8FU2 - chains A and D; structure by X-ray diffraction, 1.90 A resolution.

Chain A (and D):
Name: Carotenoid oxygenase
Source organism: Neurospora crassa
Notes: chain D of this document is another copy of the same molecule, construct and numbering; everything in this record applies to it too
UniProt: A0A0B0DIC8 (A0A0B0DIC8_NEUCS); numbering as in UniProt (aligned over 1-526)
Chain sequence (526 residues; each row starts with the number of its first residue):
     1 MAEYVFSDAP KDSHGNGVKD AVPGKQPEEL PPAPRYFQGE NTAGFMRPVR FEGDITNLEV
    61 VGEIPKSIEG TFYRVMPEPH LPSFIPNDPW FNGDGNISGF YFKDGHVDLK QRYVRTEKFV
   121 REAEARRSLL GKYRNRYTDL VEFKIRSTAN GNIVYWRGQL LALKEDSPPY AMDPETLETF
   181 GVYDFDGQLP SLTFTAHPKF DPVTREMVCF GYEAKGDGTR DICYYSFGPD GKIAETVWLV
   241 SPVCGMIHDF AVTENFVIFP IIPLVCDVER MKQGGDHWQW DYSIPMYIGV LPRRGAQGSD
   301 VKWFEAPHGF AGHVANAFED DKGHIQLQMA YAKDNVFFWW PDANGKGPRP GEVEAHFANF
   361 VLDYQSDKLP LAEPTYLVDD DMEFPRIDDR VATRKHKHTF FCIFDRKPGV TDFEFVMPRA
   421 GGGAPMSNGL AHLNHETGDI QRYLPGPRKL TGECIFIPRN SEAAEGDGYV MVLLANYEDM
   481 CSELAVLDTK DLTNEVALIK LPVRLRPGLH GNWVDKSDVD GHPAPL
Unresolved in the structure: 1-29
Construct notes: engineered mutation Gly-151 (Thr in A0A0B0DIC8)
Bound ions: Fe2+: His-197, His-248, His-313, His-510
Residues lining bound ligands:
  - benzoic acid (BEZ): Arg-115, Phe-119, Val-120, Ala-123, Glu-124
  - piceatannol (PIT), molecule 1: Phe-91, Tyr-133, Asn-150, Gly-151, Lys-164, Glu-165, His-248, Phe-310, Ala-311, Gly-312, His-313, Phe-337, Glu-383, Phe-384, Pro-425, Leu-509
  - piceatannol (PIT), molecule 2: Arg-115, Thr-116, Glu-117, Val-120, Arg-121, Tyr-170, Val-182
Reported in the primary citation:
  - Fe2+ coordination: His-197, His-313

Interface between chain A and chain D:
Pairs across the interface (63; chain A residue first):
  Arg-35(A) / Glu-59(D)
  Arg-35(A) / Val-60(D)  hydrogen bond (backbone-backbone)
  Arg-35(A) / Gly-105(D)  hydrogen bond (side chain-backbone)
  Arg-35(A) / His-106(D)  hydrogen bond
  Tyr-36(A) / Glu-59(D)
  Tyr-36(A) / Val-60(D)
  Phe-37(A) / Glu-59(D)  hydrogen bond (backbone-side chain)
  Arg-47(A) / Glu-59(D)  salt bridge
  Arg-47(A) / Cys-481(D)
  Arg-47(A) / Lys-500(D)  hydrogen bond (side chain-backbone)
  Arg-47(A) / Leu-501(D)
  Arg-47(A) / Pro-502(D)
  Pro-48(A) / Pro-502(D)
  Val-49(A) / Ile-55(D)
  Val-49(A) / Pro-502(D)
  Val-49(A) / Val-503(D)  hydrophobic
  Arg-50(A) / Asp-54(D)
  Arg-50(A) / Ile-55(D)
  Arg-50(A) / Thr-56(D)  hydrogen bond (side chain-backbone)
  Arg-50(A) / Asn-57(D)  hydrogen bond (side chain-backbone)
  Arg-50(A) / Leu-58(D)
  Arg-50(A) / Glu-59(D)
  Phe-51(A) / Phe-51(D)  hydrophobic
  Phe-51(A) / Glu-52(D)
  Phe-51(A) / Asp-54(D)
  Phe-51(A) / Ile-55(D)  hydrophobic
  Glu-52(A) / Phe-51(D)
  Glu-52(A) / Gly-53(D)
  Glu-52(A) / Asp-54(D)  hydrogen bond (backbone-backbone)
  Gly-53(A) / Glu-52(D)
  Asp-54(A) / Arg-50(D)
  Asp-54(A) / Phe-51(D)
  Asp-54(A) / Glu-52(D)  hydrogen bond (backbone-backbone)
  Ile-55(A) / Val-49(D)
  Ile-55(A) / Arg-50(D)
  Ile-55(A) / Phe-51(D)  hydrophobic
  Thr-56(A) / Arg-50(D)  hydrogen bond (backbone-side chain)
  Thr-56(A) / His-80(D)  hydrogen bond
  Asn-57(A) / Arg-50(D)  hydrogen bond (backbone-side chain)
  Asn-57(A) / Leu-81(D)
  Asn-57(A) / Arg-126(D)  hydrogen bond
  Leu-58(A) / Arg-50(D)
  Glu-59(A) / Arg-35(D)
  Glu-59(A) / Tyr-36(D)
  Glu-59(A) / Phe-37(D)  hydrogen bond (side chain-backbone)
  Glu-59(A) / Arg-47(D)  salt bridge
  Glu-59(A) / Arg-50(D)
  Val-60(A) / Arg-35(D)  hydrogen bond (backbone-backbone)
  Val-60(A) / Tyr-36(D)
  His-80(A) / Thr-56(D)  hydrogen bond
  Leu-81(A) / Asn-57(D)
  Gly-105(A) / Arg-35(D)  hydrogen bond (backbone-side chain)
  His-106(A) / Arg-35(D)  hydrogen bond
  His-106(A) / Arg-126(D)
  Asp-108(A) / Arg-126(D)  salt bridge
  Arg-126(A) / Asn-57(D)  hydrogen bond
  Arg-126(A) / His-106(D)
  Arg-126(A) / Asp-108(D)  salt bridge
  Lys-500(A) / Arg-47(D)  hydrogen bond (backbone-side chain)
  Leu-501(A) / Arg-47(D)
  Pro-502(A) / Arg-47(D)
  Pro-502(A) / Pro-48(D)
  Pro-502(A) / Val-49(D)
Interface residues without a listed pair, chain A (29 interface residues in all): Val-61, Cys-481, Val-503
Interface residues without a listed pair, chain D (29 interface residues in all): Val-61

In short:
Chain A and chain D each contribute 29 residues to their interface, with 20 hydrogen bonds and 4 salt bridges.
Among the polar pairs are Arg-47(A)/Glu-59(D), Asp-108(A)/Arg-126(D) and Arg-35(A)/Gly-105(D). Bound to chain
A: piceatannol and benzoic acid. The Fe2+ site is built by His-197(A), His-248(A), His-313(A) and His-510(A).
The paper reports Fe2+ coordination by His-197(A) and His-313(A).
Both chains are Carotenoid oxygenase (Neurospora crassa). Entry 8FU2 (Crystal structure of T151G CAO1 in
complex with piceatannol) was determined by X-ray diffraction together with 8FU5, 8SRL and 7T8P from the same
study.
